PDB entry 7VNJ | electron microscopy, 2.56 A resolution | chains C and H of the 8 polymer chains in the assembly

[Chain C]
Protein: ADP-ribosylating binary toxin binding subunit CdtB
Organism: Clostridioides difficile
Reference sequence: A8DS70 (A8DS70_CLODI); residue numbers follow UniProt; this construct covers 202-876
Amino-acid sequence (675 residues; row label = number of the first residue in the row):
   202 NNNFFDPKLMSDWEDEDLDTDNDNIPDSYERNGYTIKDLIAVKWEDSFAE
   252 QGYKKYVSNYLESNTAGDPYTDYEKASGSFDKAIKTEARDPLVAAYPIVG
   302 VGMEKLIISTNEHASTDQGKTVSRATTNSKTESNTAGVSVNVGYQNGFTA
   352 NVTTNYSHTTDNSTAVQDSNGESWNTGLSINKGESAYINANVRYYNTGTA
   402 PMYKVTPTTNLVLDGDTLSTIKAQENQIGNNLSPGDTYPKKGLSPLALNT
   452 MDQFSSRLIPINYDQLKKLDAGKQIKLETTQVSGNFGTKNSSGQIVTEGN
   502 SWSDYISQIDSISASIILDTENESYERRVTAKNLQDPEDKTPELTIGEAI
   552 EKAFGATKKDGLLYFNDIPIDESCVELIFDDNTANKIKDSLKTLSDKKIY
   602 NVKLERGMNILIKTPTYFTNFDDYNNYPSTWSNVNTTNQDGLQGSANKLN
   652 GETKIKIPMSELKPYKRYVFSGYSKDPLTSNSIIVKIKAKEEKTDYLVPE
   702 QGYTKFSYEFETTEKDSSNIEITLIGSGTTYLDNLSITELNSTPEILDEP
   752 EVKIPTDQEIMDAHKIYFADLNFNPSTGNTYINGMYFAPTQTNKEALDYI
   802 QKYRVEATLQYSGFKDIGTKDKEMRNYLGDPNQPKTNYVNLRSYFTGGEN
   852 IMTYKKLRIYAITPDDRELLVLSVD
Not modelled in the structure: 202-216, 332-363, 743-876
Metal / ion sites: Ca2+ site 1: D220, D222, D224, I226, E231; Ca2+ site 2: D222, D224, E231, N260, E263, D273; Ca2+ site 3: N621, D623, S646, D734
What the authors report for this chain:
  - mutagenesis - F774G, F774L: decreased binding to di-heptamer

[Chain H]
Protein: ADP-ribosyltransferase enzymatic component
Organism: Clostridioides difficile
Reference sequence: Q9KH42 (Q9KH42_CLODI); residues 1-413 here correspond to UniProt positions 51-463 (UniProt number = residue number + 50)
Amino-acid sequence (428 residues; each row starts with the number of its first residue):
     1 APIERPEDFLKDKEKAKEWERKEAERIEQKLERSEKEALESYKKDSVEIS
    51 KYSQTRNYFYDYQIEANSREKEYKELRNAISKNKIDKPMYVYYFESPEKF
   101 AFNKVIRTENQNEISLEKFNEFKETIQNKLFKQDGFKDISLYEPGKGDEK
   151 PTPLLMHLKLPRNTGMLPYTNTNNVSTLIEQGYSIKIDKIVRIVIDGKHY
   201 IKAEASVVSSLDFKDDVSKGDSWGKANYNDWSNKLTPNELADVNDYMRGG
   251 YTAINNYLISNGPVNNPNPELDSKITNIENALKREPIPTNLTVYRRSGPQ
   301 EFGLTLTSPEYDFNKLENIDAFKSKWEGQALSYPNFISTSIGSVNMSAFA
   351 KRKIVLRITIPKGSPGAYLSAIPGYAGEYEVLLNHGSKFKINKIDSYKDG
   401 TITKLIVDATLIPENLYFQGLEHHHHHH
Not modelled in the structure: 1-18, 414-428
Differences from the reference sequence: expression tag (414-428)
What the authors report for this chain:
  - conformationally variable residues (helix shift, order/disorder transition): L10 to E18, W19 to R26

[Interface between chain C and chain H]
Contacting residue pairs (10):
  D218(C) - N110(H)
  N225(C) - N112(H)  hydrogen bond (backbone-side chain)
  N225(C) - D196(H)
  N225(C) - K198(H)
  L240(C) - V194(H)  hydrophobic
  L240(C) - G197(H)
  I241(C) - G197(H)
  Y274(C) - D196(H)
  Y274(C) - G197(H)  hydrogen bond (side chain-backbone)
  E275(C) - K146(H)  salt bridge
Other interface residues (no listed pair), chain C (11 interface residues in all): D220, P227, D239, N491, S492
Other interface residues (no listed pair), chain H (10 interface residues in all): E113, G145, H199
The authors on this interface:
  - interface residues, chain C: N491(C)

[In short]
11 residues of chain C face 10 of chain H across their interface; the contacts include 2 hydrogen bonds and 1
salt bridge. Polar pairs include E275(C)-K146(H), N225(C)-N112(H) and Y274(C)-G197(H). D220(C), D222(C),
D224(C), I226(C) and E231(C) coordinate Ca2+ site 1. From the paper: F774G and F774L of chain C reduce binding
to di-heptamer; the interface residue N491(C).
Chain C is ADP-ribosylating binary toxin binding subunit CdtB and chain H is ADP-ribosyltransferase enzymatic
component, both from Clostridioides difficile; the structure, Complex structure of Clostridioides difficile
enzymatic component (CDTa) and binding component (CDTb) pore with short stem, was determined by electron
microscopy together with 7VNN, 7YVQ and 7YVS from the same study.
